PDB entry 3RVD | X-ray diffraction, 2.70 A resolution | chains A and D of the 6 polymer chains in the assembly

Chain A (and D):
Molecule: Glyceraldehyde-3-phosphate dehydrogenase A, chloroplastic
From: Arabidopsis thaliana
Notes: EC 1.2.1.13; chain D of this document is another copy of the same molecule, construct and numbering; everything in this record applies to it too
Reference sequence: P25856 (G3PA_ARATH); the construct lacks a stretch of the UniProt sequence and is renumbered around it, so the offset changes along the chain: 0-18 = UniProt 61-79; 19-34 = UniProt 82-97; 36-60 = UniProt 98-122; 61-122 = UniProt 124-185; 2 more segments
Sequence (337 residues; numbered -1 to 333 plus 4 insertion-coded residues; 2 numbers in that range are skipped by the numbering (no residue carries them; nothing is unmodelled there); the number before each row is that of its first residue; a row labelled like 18A-18B holds insertion residues (18A, then the next letters in order); numbers below 1 keep their minus sign (Ala-1 is residue -1)):
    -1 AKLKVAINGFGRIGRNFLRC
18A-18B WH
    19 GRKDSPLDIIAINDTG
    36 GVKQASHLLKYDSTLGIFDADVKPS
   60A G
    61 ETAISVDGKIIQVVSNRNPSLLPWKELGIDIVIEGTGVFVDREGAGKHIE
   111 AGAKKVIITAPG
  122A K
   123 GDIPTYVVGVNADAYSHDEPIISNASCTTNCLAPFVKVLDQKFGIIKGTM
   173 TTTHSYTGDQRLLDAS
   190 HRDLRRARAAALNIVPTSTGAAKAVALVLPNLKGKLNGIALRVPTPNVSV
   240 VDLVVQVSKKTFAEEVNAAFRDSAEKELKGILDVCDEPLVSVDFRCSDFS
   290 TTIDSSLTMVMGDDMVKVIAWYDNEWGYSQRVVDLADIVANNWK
Disordered / not traced: -1
Differences from the reference sequence: expression tag (-1)
Curated features (UniProtKB/Swiss-Prot):
  - active site: Cys149 (Nucleophile)
  - binding site (NADP(+)): Arg10, Ile11, Asp32, Arg77, Asn313
  - binding site (D-glyceraldehyde 3-phosphate): Ser148 to Thr150, Thr179, Arg195, Thr208, Gly209, Arg231
  - site: His176 (Activates thiol group during catalysis)
Small-molecule neighbours: NAD (nicotinamide-adenine-dinucleotide): Asn6, Gly7, Phe8, Gly9, Arg10, Ile11, Gly12, Asn31, Asp32, Thr33, Asn76, Arg77, Gly95, Thr96, Gly97, Val98, Phe99, Thr119, Ala120, Ser148, Cys149, His176, Thr179, Asn313, Glu314, Tyr317

Chain A / chain D interface:
Contacting residue pairs (52; chain A residue first):
  Arg10(A) - Asp186(D)
  Arg13(A) - Asp186(D)  hydrogen bond (side chain-backbone)
  Asp32(A) - Ser188(D)
  Lys38(A) - Arg191(D)  hydrogen bond (side chain-backbone)
  Lys38(A) - Leu193(D)
  Gln39(A) - Ser188(D)
  Gln39(A) - His190(D)  hydrogen bond (side chain-backbone)
  Gln39(A) - Arg191(D)
  Gln39(A) - Leu193(D)
  His42(A) - Leu193(D)  hydrogen bond (side chain-backbone)
  Leu43(A) - Ala187(D)
  Leu43(A) - Ser188(D)
  Tyr46(A) - Arg197(D)
  Asp47(A) - Asp186(D)
  Asp47(A) - Arg197(D)
  Ser48(A) - Asp186(D)  hydrogen bond
  Ser48(A) - Arg197(D)
  Ser48(A) - Ala198(D)
  Ser48(A) - Leu201(D)
  Ser48(A) - Asn202(D)  hydrogen bond
  Tyr178(A) - Leu184(D)  hydrophobic
  Tyr178(A) - Leu185(D)  hydrophobic
  Tyr178(A) - Leu201(D)
  Thr179(A) - Leu184(D)
  Gln182(A) - Leu184(D)
  Leu184(A) - Tyr178(D)  hydrophobic
  Leu184(A) - Thr179(D)
  Leu184(A) - Gln182(D)
  Leu184(A) - Leu184(D)  hydrophobic
  Leu184(A) - Ala199(D)  hydrophobic
  Leu185(A) - Tyr178(D)  hydrophobic
  Leu185(A) - Pro235(D)
  Leu185(A) - Glu314(D)
  Asp186(A) - Arg10(D)
  Asp186(A) - Arg13(D)  hydrogen bond (backbone-side chain)
  Asp186(A) - Tyr46(D)
  Asp186(A) - Asp47(D)
  Asp186(A) - Ser48(D)  hydrogen bond
  Ala187(A) - Leu43(D)
  Ser188(A) - Gln39(D)
  Ser188(A) - Leu43(D)
  His190(A) - Gln39(D)  hydrogen bond (backbone-side chain)
  Leu193(A) - His42(D)
  Arg197(A) - Tyr46(D)
  Arg197(A) - Asp47(D)
  Arg197(A) - Ser48(D)  hydrogen bond
  Ala199(A) - Leu184(D)  hydrophobic
  Ala200(A) - Ala200(D)  hydrophobic
  Leu201(A) - Pro235(D)  hydrophobic
  Asn202(A) - Ser48(D)
  Pro235(A) - Leu185(D)
  Glu314(A) - Leu185(D)
Interface residues without a listed pair, chain A (31 interface residues in all): Thr33, Gly180, Arg191, Ala198
Interface residues without a listed pair, chain D (30 interface residues in all): Asp32, Gly180, Arg183

Summary:
The interface between chain A and chain D involves 31 residues on one side and 30 on the other, with 10
hydrogen bonds. Among the polar pairs are Arg13(A)-Asp186(D), Lys38(A)-Arg191(D) and Gln39(A)-His190(D). Chain
A binds NAD.
Both chains are Glyceraldehyde-3-phosphate dehydrogenase A, chloroplastic (Arabidopsis thaliana). Entry 3RVD
(Crystal structure of the binary complex, obtained by soaking, of photosyntetic a4 glyceraldehyde 3-phosphate
dehydrogenase (gapdh) ...) was determined by X-ray diffraction together with 3QV1 from the same study.
